Entry 6QE9 (X-ray diffraction, 2.03 A resolution); this record covers chain A.

== Chain A ==
Molecule: Ribonuclease pancreatic
From: Bos taurus
Notes: EC 3.1.27.5
UniProt: P61823 (RNAS1_BOVIN); residues 1-124 here correspond to UniProt positions 27-150 (UniProt number = residue number + 26)
Sequence (124 residues; numbered 1 to 124; the number before each row is that of its first residue):
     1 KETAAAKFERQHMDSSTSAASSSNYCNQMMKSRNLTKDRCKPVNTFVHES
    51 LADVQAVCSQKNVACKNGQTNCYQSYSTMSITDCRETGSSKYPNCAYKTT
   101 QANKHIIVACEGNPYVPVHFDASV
Cystine bridges: C26-C84, C40-C95, C58-C110, C65-C72
Ion coordination: pentacoordinate Pt(II) compound Pt near H105 (its only coordinating residue here)
Small-molecule neighbours: pentacoordinate Pt(II) compound (J9H): Y76, T78, H105, V124
Curated features (UniProtKB/Swiss-Prot):
  - active site: H12 (Proton acceptor), H119 (Proton donor)
  - binding site (substrate): K7, R10, K41 to T45, K66, R85
  - glycosylation: K1 (N-linked (Glc) (glycation) lysine), K7 (N-linked (Glc) (glycation) lysine), N34 (N-linked (GlcNAc...) asparagine), K37 (N-linked (Glc) (glycation) lysine), K41 (N-linked (Glc) (glycation) lysine)
Reported in the primary citation:
  - pentacoordinate Pt(II) compound coordination: H105

== Overview ==
Bound to chain A: pentacoordinate Pt(II) compound. From UniProt: active-site residues H12 and H119 and 9
substrate-binding residues. From the paper: pentacoordinate Pt(II) compound coordination by H105.
Chain A is Ribonuclease pancreatic (Bos taurus); the structure, The X-ray structure of the adduct formed in
the reaction between bovine pancreatic ribonuclease and complex ..., was determined by X-ray diffraction,
deposited together with 6QEA.
